Entry 8RML (electron microscopy, 3.84 A resolution); this record covers chains A and L of the 13 polymer chains in the assembly.

== Chain A ==
Molecule: Calcium homeostasis modulator protein 4
From: Homo sapiens
UniProtKB: Q5JW98 (CAHM4_HUMAN); numbering as in UniProt (aligned over 2-314)
Sequence (322 residues; each row starts with the number of its first residue; numbering starts at 0):
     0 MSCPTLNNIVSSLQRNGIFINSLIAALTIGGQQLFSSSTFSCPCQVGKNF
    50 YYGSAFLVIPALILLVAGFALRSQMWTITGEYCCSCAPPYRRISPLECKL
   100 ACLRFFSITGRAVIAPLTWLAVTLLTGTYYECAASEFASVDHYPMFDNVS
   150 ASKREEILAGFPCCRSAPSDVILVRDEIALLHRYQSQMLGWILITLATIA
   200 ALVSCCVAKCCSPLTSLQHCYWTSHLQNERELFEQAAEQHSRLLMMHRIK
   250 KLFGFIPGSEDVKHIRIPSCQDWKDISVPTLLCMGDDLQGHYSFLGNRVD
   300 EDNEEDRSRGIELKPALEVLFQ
Unresolved in the structure: 0-4, 83-93, 279-321
Construct notes: initiating methionine (0); expression tag (1, 315-321)
Disulfides: Cys41-Cys131, Cys43-Cys162

== Chain L ==
Molecule: Synthetic nanobody SbC4
From: synthetic construct
Notes: antibody fragment or engineered binder
Sequence (119 residues; each row starts with the number of its first residue; numbers below 1 keep their minus sign (Gln-3 is residue -3)):
    -3 QGPSQVQLVESGGGLVQAGGSLRLSCAASGFPVYYTHMRWYRQAPGKERE
    47 WVAAIYSKGAGTHYADSVKGRFTISRDNAKNTVYLQMNSLKPEDTAVYYC
    97 FVGVGNSYIGQGTQVTVSA
Unresolved in the structure: -3 to 0, 26-32, 40-44, 53-55, 99-103, 115

== How chain A and chain L interact ==
Pairs across the interface (9):
  Pro143(A) with Tyr52(L)
  Met144(A) with Tyr52(L), hydrogen bond; His59(L)
  Asp146(A) with Arg35(L), salt bridge
  Val148(A) with Phe97(L), hydrophobic; Val98(L), hydrophobic
  Lys152(A) with Tyr37(L); Phe97(L)
  Asp169(A) with His59(L), salt bridge
Also at the interface, not in a pair above, chain A (8 interface residues in all): Asn147, Ser168
Also at the interface, not in a pair above, chain L (7 interface residues in all): Trp47

== Summary ==
8 residues of chain A face 7 of chain L across their interface, with 1 hydrogen bond and 2 salt bridges. Polar
pairs include Asp146(A)-Arg35(L), Asp169(A)-His59(L) and Met144(A)-Tyr52(L).
Chain A is Calcium homeostasis modulator protein 4 (Homo sapiens) and chain L is Synthetic nanobody SbC4
(synthetic construct); the structure, Structure of heteromeric CALHM2/4 channel in complex with synthetic
nanobody SbC4, was determined by electron microscopy together with 8RMK, 8RMM and 8RMN from the same study.
